1O3R - chains C and A of the 3 polymer chains in the assembly; structure by X-ray diffraction, 3.00 A resolution.

== Chain C ==
Molecule: 15-nt DNA strand
Sequence (15 nucleotides; row label = number of the first residue in the row; the depositors numbered this strand downwards along its sequence, so these rows (ascending numbers) run in the REVERSE of the deposited 5'-to-3' order):
    -2 TT
     1 TTTACGCTAGATC

== Chain A ==
Name: Catabolite gene activator protein
Organism: Escherichia coli
UniProt: P0ACJ8 (CRP_ECOLI); residues 8-207 here correspond to UniProt positions 9-208 (UniProt number = residue number + 1)
Amino-acid sequence (200 residues; each row starts with the number of its first residue):
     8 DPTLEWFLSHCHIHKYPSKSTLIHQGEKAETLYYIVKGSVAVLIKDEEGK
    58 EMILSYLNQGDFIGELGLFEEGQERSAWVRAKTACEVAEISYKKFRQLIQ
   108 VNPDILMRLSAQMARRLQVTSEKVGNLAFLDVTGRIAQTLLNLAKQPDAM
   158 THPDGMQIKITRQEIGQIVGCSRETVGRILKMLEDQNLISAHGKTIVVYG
Small-molecule neighbours:
  - adenosine-3',5'-cyclic-monophosphate (CMP), molecule 1: Ile30, Ala36, Val49, Leu61, Ser62, Leu64, Phe69, Ile70, Gly71, Glu72, Leu73, Gly74, Glu81, Arg82, Ser83, Ala84, Val86, Tyr99, Arg123, Leu124, Thr127, Ser128
  - adenosine-3',5'-cyclic-monophosphate (CMP), molecule 2: Lys57, Glu58, Met59, Ala135, Phe136, Gln170, Gly173, Gln174, Gly177, Cys178, Ser179, Arg180, Glu181

== Chain C / chain A interface ==
Residue-residue contacts - 16 pairs, chain C then chain A:
  DT-1(C) with His199(A), phosphate contact; Gly200(A), phosphate contact; Lys201(A), hydrogen bond to the phosphate
  DT1(C) with Gly200(A), phosphate contact; Lys201(A), phosphate contact
  DG6(C) with Arg180(A), base contact
  DC7(C) with Glu181(A), hydrogen bond to the base
  DT8(C) with Lys57(A), salt bridge to the phosphate; Glu181(A), base contact; Arg185(A), hydrogen bond to the base
  DA9(C) with Cys178(A), phosphate contact; Ser179(A), hydrogen bond to the phosphate; Thr182(A), hydrogen bond to the phosphate
  DG10(C) with Asp138(A), phosphate contact; Val139(A), hydrogen bond to the phosphate; Thr182(A), sugar contact
Also at the interface, not in a pair above, chain C (8 interface residues in all): DC5
Also at the interface, not in a pair above, chain A (15 interface residues in all): Thr140, Gly177, Thr202

== Overview ==
8 residues of chain C face 15 of chain A across their interface; the contacts include 6 hydrogen bonds and 1
salt bridge. Polar contacts include DC7(C)-Glu181(A), DT8(C)-Arg185(A) and DT-1(C)-Lys201(A). Ligands of chain
A: adenosine-3',5'-cyclic-monophosphate.
Chain C is a 15-nt DNA strand and chain A is Catabolite gene activator protein (Escherichia coli); the
structure, Protein-DNA recognition and DNA deformation revealed in crystal structures of cap-DNA complexes,
was determined by X-ray diffraction (same publication as 1O3Q and 1O3T).
